Entry 3IGA (X-ray diffraction, 2.75 A resolution); this record covers chains A and B of the 3 polymer chains in the assembly.

# Chain A
Name: Antibody Fab Fragment heavy chain
Source organism: Mus musculus
Notes: antibody fragment or engineered binder
Amino-acid sequence (219 residues; row label = number of the first residue in the row):
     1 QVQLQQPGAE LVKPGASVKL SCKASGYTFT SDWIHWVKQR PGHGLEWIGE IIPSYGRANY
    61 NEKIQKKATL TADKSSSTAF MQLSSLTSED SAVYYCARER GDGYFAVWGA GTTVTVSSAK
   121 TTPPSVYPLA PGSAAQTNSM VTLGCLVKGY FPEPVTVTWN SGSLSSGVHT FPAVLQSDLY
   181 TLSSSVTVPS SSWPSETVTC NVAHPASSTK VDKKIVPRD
Disulfide bonds: Cys22-Cys96, Cys145-Cys200

# Chain B
Name: Antibody Fab fragment light chain
Source organism: Mus musculus
Notes: antibody fragment or engineered binder
Amino-acid sequence (212 residues; numbered 1 to 212; the number before each row is that of its first residue):
     1 DILLTQSPAI LSVSPGERVS FSCRASQSIG TDIHWYQQRT NGSPRLLIKY ASESISGIPS
    61 RFSGSGSGTD FTLSINSVES EDIANYYCQQ SNRWPFTFGS GTKLEIKRAD AAPTVSIFPP
   121 SSEQLTSGGA SVVCFLNNFY PKDINVKWKI DGSERQNGVL NSWTDQDSKD STYSMSSTLT
   181 LTKDEYERHN SYTCEATHKT STSPIVKSFN RN
Disulfide bonds: Cys23-Cys88, Cys134-Cys194

# Chain A / chain B interface
Contacting residue pairs (70; chain A residue first):
  His35(A) with Phe96(B)
  Gln39(A) with Gln38(B), hydrogen bond
  Gly44(A) with Tyr87(B)
  Leu45(A) with Phe98(B)
  Trp47(A) with Trp94(B), hydrophobic; Pro95(B), hydrophobic
  Glu50(A) with Trp94(B), hydrogen bond
  Asn59(A) with Trp94(B)
  Tyr60(A) with Trp94(B)
  Glu62(A) with Trp94(B)
  Lys63(A) with Asp1(B)
  Tyr95(A) with Gln38(B), hydrogen bond; Gly42(B), hydrogen bond (side chain-backbone); Ser43(B); Pro44(B)
  Glu99(A) with Phe96(B)
  Asp102(A) with Tyr50(B), hydrogen bond (backbone-side chain)
  Gly103(A) with His34(B); Gln89(B), hydrogen bond (backbone-side chain); Ser91(B); Phe96(B)
  Tyr104(A) with His34(B); Tyr36(B); Lys49(B), hydrogen bond; Tyr50(B), hydrophobic; Gln89(B)
  Phe105(A) with Tyr36(B), hydrogen bond (backbone-side chain); Leu46(B); Gln89(B); Phe96(B), hydrophobic; Phe98(B), hydrophobic
  Trp108(A) with Tyr36(B); Pro44(B)
  Gly109(A) with Ser43(B)
  Tyr127(A) with Ser121(B); Gln124(B); Ser127(B)
  Pro128(A) with Ser121(B); Glu123(B)
  Leu129(A) with Phe118(B)
  Ala130(A) with Phe118(B)
  Pro131(A) with Phe118(B)
  Gln136(A) with Lys207(B)
  Thr142(A) with Ser116(B); Phe118(B)
  Leu146(A) with Ser131(B)
  Ser165(A) with Lys169(B), hydrogen bond (backbone-side chain)
  Ser166(A) with Lys169(B)
  Gly167(A) with Lys169(B)
  Val168(A) with Lys169(B)
  His169(A) with Asn137(B); Asn138(B), hydrogen bond; Ser174(B), hydrogen bond
  Phe171(A) with Phe135(B), hydrophobic; Asn137(B); Ser162(B); Thr164(B); Ser174(B); Met175(B); Ser176(B)
  Pro172(A) with Ser162(B), hydrogen bond (backbone-side chain); Trp163(B)
  Val174(A) with Asn161(B)
  Gln176(A) with Leu160(B)
  Ser183(A) with Val133(B); Phe135(B)
  Ser184(A) with Phe135(B)
  Ser185(A) with Phe135(B); Asn137(B), hydrogen bond
  Arg218(A) with Pro120(B)
Other interface residues (no listed pair), chain A (45 interface residues in all): Val37, His43, Ala106, Leu143, Lys148, Lys213
Other interface residues (no listed pair), chain B (41 interface residues in all): Pro119, Asp167

# Overview
45 residues of chain A face 41 of chain B across their interface, with 13 hydrogen bonds. Polar contacts
include Gln39(A)-Gln38(B), Glu50(A)-Trp94(B) and Tyr95(A)-Gln38(B).
Chain A is Antibody Fab Fragment heavy chain and chain B is Antibody Fab fragment light chain, both from Mus
musculus; the structure, Potassium Channel KcsA-Fab complex in Li+ and K+, was determined by X-ray
diffraction, deposited together with 3GB7.
